9K2V - chains X and C of the 30 polymer chains in the assembly; structure by electron microscopy, 3.40 A resolution.

Chain X:
Molecule: Internal virion protein
Organism: Anabaena phage A-4L
Reference sequence: A0A059PY42 (A0A059PY42_9CAUD); numbering as in UniProt (aligned over 1-380)
Sequence (380 residues; numbered 1 to 380; the number before each row is that of its first residue):
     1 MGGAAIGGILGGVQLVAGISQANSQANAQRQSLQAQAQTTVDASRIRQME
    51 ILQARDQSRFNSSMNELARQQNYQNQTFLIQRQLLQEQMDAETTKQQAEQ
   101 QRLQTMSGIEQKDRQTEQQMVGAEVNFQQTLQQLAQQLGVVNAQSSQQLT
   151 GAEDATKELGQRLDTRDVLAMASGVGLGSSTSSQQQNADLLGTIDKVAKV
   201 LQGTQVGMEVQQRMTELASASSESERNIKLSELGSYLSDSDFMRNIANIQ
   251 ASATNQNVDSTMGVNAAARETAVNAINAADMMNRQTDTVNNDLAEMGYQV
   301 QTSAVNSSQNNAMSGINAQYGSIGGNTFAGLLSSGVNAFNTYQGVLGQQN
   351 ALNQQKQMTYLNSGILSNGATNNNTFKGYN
Disordered / not traced: 93-380

Chain C:
Molecule: Internal protein
Organism: Anabaena phage A-4L
Reference sequence: A0A059PY91 (A0A059PY91_9CAUD); residue numbers follow UniProt; this construct covers 1-1058
Sequence (1058 residues; numbered 1 to 1058; the number before each row is that of its first residue):
     1 MTIKLIGVDNLDNSQQYNEATNSALVQSLERNQQSVSKTQQILEAGNAAI
    51 AQQAVSIGQASQQKAQANANRGSGIGGLLEGVSKAVGTYWEINQNQQLKQ
   101 AQIDAKTQVIQREQAEAVARAAEKAAAEAAEANKQQALTVSEQEANAVRV
   151 ELGDLYNEWRSGDKFRSEPGGMTKFRDAGLARIMSRTNITEAQKKELINL
   201 HYGNWDAEMKAYSDRTAKYAEEVSQVRRESVIKERTFRVNSVVSGLTWDA
   251 DPTDAIKKVDAMVSSTVNDQNLPLLDRLQAANSMYNTAYEKVVNNATARA
   301 EVERKMKALQAYQYEAITNWNDQTKPRAEREAFDQQLQAKHGLNVDSSYM
   351 AWENSRKQYIEFQQQSRQLQDLEQNGLIDSARKVNLSDDFVGSVVQLILY
   401 GEGNTAALKERFTDNRNFEANTAGAGEVRRLLEAVPRMRRETDSLRSDNA
   451 ALQVARTRLQREGVTFLMNADARTRGLLESFAQQFMVNLPKSNVGLTPEQ
   501 QAEYARQTNQVQQAIEQQIIINDQRVQNNAAELAKYGLSEPEDVLRKNAA
   551 TRRKLVNDTMYQLGTQAEQVRRTQTSGYGQLGITSPTTALGEGANRERLT
   601 FVAPDGYRRLRPPVVANLATVKFTGSSRNGIVPGSKVMLPFMAADAGRVR
   651 VNSDNHREARAKHTHAGEDIAAPGGTKVVSYVSGQVIKVTRQKGIGYGRY
   701 ITIKGDDGMYHRFAHLSAHNVKQGQRVEAGHVIGLVGDDGSPGSYHLHWE
   751 VRDNDGYGANGTVNPLKYMGGVNFKESSAPPPQGNTNGWGYNVNNPPTAR
   801 VPANAIKLPNGKFLVNNRTGALGNPTARAASEQYTVGRPVNTGKVSGSSW
   851 SGTNDYGETYGYAYLANNPEFTKKLAITATRLGISAQWLVDIMAFETGNF
   901 KKATNWSHSRTGVVGLIGFTPATARALGTTTYALAKMPPEKQLDYVYKYL
   951 SDPQLKPHLSKGVEYVAASIFGGSPLVRKMVNNRSGAMQRGDGDINLQNY
  1001 LKKLGRDVGRRYDIRSMSRADRLIGSAVHTGFHEGCATCAALRSSGSDIV
  1051 PHNAEFDA
Disordered / not traced: 1-36, 63-137, 481-495, 591-604, 654-663, 1058
Ion coordination: Zn2+: His-665, Asp-669

How chain X and chain C interact:
Pairs across the interface (49):
  Ala-4(X) / Pro-169(C)  hydrophobic
  Ala-22(X) / Lys-547(C)  hydrogen bond (backbone-side chain)
  Asn-23(X) / Lys-547(C)  hydrogen bond
  Gln-25(X) / Pro-541(C)
  Gln-25(X) / Val-544(C)
  Ala-26(X) / Lys-547(C)
  Ala-26(X) / Asn-548(C)  hydrogen bond (backbone-side chain)
  Gln-29(X) / Glu-540(C)
  Gln-29(X) / Val-544(C)
  Gln-29(X) / Asn-548(C)  hydrogen bond
  Arg-30(X) / Lys-547(C)  hydrogen bond (side chain-backbone)
  Arg-30(X) / Asn-548(C)  hydrogen bond
  Arg-30(X) / Thr-551(C)  hydrogen bond
  Leu-33(X) / Leu-555(C)
  Gln-34(X) / Leu-555(C)
  Ala-37(X) / Thr-559(C)
  Thr-40(X) / Arg-382(C)
  Val-41(X) / Gln-562(C)
  Val-41(X) / Gln-566(C)
  Ser-44(X) / Leu-377(C)
  Ser-44(X) / Leu-563(C)
  Ser-44(X) / Gln-566(C)
  Arg-45(X) / Gln-566(C)
  Arg-47(X) / Gly-376(C)  hydrogen bond (side chain-backbone)
  Arg-47(X) / Leu-377(C)  hydrogen bond (side chain-backbone)
  Arg-47(X) / Asp-379(C)
  Gln-48(X) / Leu-377(C)
  Gln-48(X) / Gln-566(C)  hydrogen bond (side chain-backbone)
  Gln-48(X) / Gln-569(C)
  Gln-48(X) / Val-570(C)
  Ile-51(X) / Leu-377(C)  hydrophobic
  Leu-52(X) / Thr-573(C)
  Arg-55(X) / Thr-573(C)
  Arg-55(X) / Gln-574(C)
  Glu-66(X) / Pro-586(C)
  Glu-66(X) / Asn-773(C)
  Arg-69(X) / Asn-773(C)  hydrogen bond
  Tyr-73(X) / Val-632(C)  hydrophobic
  Tyr-73(X) / Lys-767(C)  hydrogen bond (side chain-backbone)
  Tyr-73(X) / Gly-770(C)
  Tyr-73(X) / Gly-771(C)
  Gln-76(X) / Val-632(C)
  Thr-77(X) / Gly-630(C)
  Thr-77(X) / Val-632(C)
  Ile-80(X) / Gly-630(C)
  Ile-80(X) / Pro-633(C)
  Gln-81(X) / Gly-630(C)
  Leu-84(X) / Asn-629(C)
  Leu-84(X) / Gly-630(C)
Also at the interface, not in a pair above, chain X (28 interface residues in all): Gln-36
Also at the interface, not in a pair above, chain C (35 interface residues in all): Asn-375, Ile-378, Asp-389, Arg-552, Arg-628, Ile-631

Overview:
28 residues of chain X and 35 residues of chain C are in contact, with 12 hydrogen bonds. Polar pairs include
Ala-22(X)/Lys-547(C), Asn-23(X)/Lys-547(C) and Ala-26(X)/Asn-548(C). His-665(C) and Asp-669(C) coordinate
Zn2+.
Chain X is Internal virion protein and chain C is Internal protein, both from Anabaena phage A-4L; the
structure, Cyanophage A4 pre-ejectosome, was determined by electron microscopy (same publication as 9JWB, 9K09
and 9K3A).
